PDB entry 1PZH | X-ray diffraction, 1.90 A resolution | chains C and D of the 4 polymer chains in the assembly

Chain C (and D):
Molecule: lactate dehydrogenase
From: Toxoplasma gondii
Notes: EC 1.1.1.27; chain D of this document is another copy of the same molecule, construct and numbering; everything in this record applies to it too
UniProtKB: P90613 (P90613_TOXGO); the construct has insertions or renumbered stretches relative to UniProt, so the offset changes along the chain: 12-33 = UniProt 1-22; 35-47 = UniProt 23-35; 49-72 = UniProt 36-59; 74-81 = UniProt 62-69; 11 more segments
Sequence (331 residues; numbered 12 to 335 plus 24 insertion-coded residues; 17 numbers in that range are skipped by the numbering (no residue carries them; nothing is unmodelled there); the number before each row is that of its first residue; a row labelled like 73A-73B holds insertion residues (73A, then the next letters in order)):
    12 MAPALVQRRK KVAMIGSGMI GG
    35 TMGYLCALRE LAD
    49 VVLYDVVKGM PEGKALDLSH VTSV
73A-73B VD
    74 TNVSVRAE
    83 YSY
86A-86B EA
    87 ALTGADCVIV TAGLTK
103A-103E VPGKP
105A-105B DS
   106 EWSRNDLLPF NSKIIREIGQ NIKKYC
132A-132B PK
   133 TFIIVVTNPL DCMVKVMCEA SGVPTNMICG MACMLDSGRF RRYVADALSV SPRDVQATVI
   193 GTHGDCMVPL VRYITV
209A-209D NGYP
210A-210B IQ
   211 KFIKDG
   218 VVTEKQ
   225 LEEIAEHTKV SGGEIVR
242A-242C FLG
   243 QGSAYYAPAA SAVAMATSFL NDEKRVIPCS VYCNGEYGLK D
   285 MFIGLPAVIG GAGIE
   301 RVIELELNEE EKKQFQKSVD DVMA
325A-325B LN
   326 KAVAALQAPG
Disordered / not traced: 12-13, 333-335
Construct notes: cloning artifact (334-335)
Ligand contacts:
  - NAD (nicotinamide-adenine-dinucleotide): Gly27, Ser28, Gly29, Met30, Ile31, Gly32, Tyr52, Asp53, Val54, Val55, Met58, Tyr85, Thr97, Ala98, Gly99, Leu100, Thr101, Leu112, Asn116, Ile119, Glu122, Ile123, Val138, Thr139, Asn140, Leu142, Met163, Ala164, Leu167, His195, Ser245, Ala246, Pro250
  - oxalate ion (OXL): Trp107, Arg109, Asn140, Leu167, Asp168, Arg171, His195, Gly236, Ser245, Ala246

How chain C and chain D interact:
Contacting residue pairs - 38 pairs, chain C then chain D:
  Pro14(C) with Ala296(D)
  Ala15(C) with Ala296(D)
  Leu16(C) with Gly295(D); Ala296(D), hydrophobic
  Val17(C) with Met159(D), hydrophobic; Phe261(D), hydrophobic; Gly295(D), hydrogen bond (backbone-backbone)
  Gln18(C) with Lys21(D), hydrogen bond; Asp92(D), hydrogen bond; Phe261(D); Leu262(D); Asp264(D); Gly295(D), hydrogen bond (backbone-backbone)
  Arg20(C) with Asn263(D); Asp264(D), salt bridge
  Lys21(C) with Gln18(D), hydrogen bond
  Glu44(C) with Asn263(D); Glu265(D)
  Asp73B(C) with Arg185(D), salt bridge
  Asn75(C) with Glu265(D), hydrogen bond (side chain-backbone)
  Asp92(C) with Gln18(D), hydrogen bond
  Asn158(C) with Pro14(D)
  Arg185(C) with Asp73B(D), salt bridge
  Phe261(C) with Gln18(D)
  Leu262(C) with Gln18(D)
  Asn263(C) with Arg20(D); Glu44(D)
  Asp264(C) with Leu16(D); Gln18(D); Arg20(D), salt bridge
  Glu265(C) with Glu44(D); Asn75(D), hydrogen bond (backbone-side chain)
  Gly295(C) with Leu16(D); Val17(D), hydrogen bond (backbone-backbone); Gln18(D), hydrogen bond (backbone-backbone)
  Ala296(C) with Pro14(D); Ala15(D); Leu16(D)
Other interface residues (no listed pair), chain C (23 interface residues in all): Lys132B, Met159, Lys266
Other interface residues (no listed pair), chain D (22 interface residues in all): Lys132B, Lys266

Overview:
Chain C and chain D form an interface of 23 and 22 residues respectively, with 10 hydrogen bonds and 4 salt
bridges. Polar contacts include Arg20(C)-Asp264(D), Asp73B(C)-Arg185(D) and Gln18(C)-Lys21(D). Ligands of
chain C: oxalate ion and NAD.
Chain C and chain D are both lactate dehydrogenase (Toxoplasma gondii); the structure, T.gondii LDH1 ternary
complex with NAD and oxalate, was determined by X-ray diffraction together with 1PZE, 1PZF and 1PZG from the
same study.
